PDB entry 9FDD | X-ray diffraction, 2.80 A resolution | chains A and D of the 4 polymer chains in the assembly

Chain A (and D):
Molecule: HTH-type transcriptional regulator CysB
Notes: chain D of this document is another copy of the same molecule, construct and numbering; everything in this record applies to it too
Reference sequence: P45600 (CYSB_KLEPN); residue numbers follow UniProt; this construct covers 1-324
Chain sequence (324 residues; numbered 1 to 324; the number before each row is that of its first residue):
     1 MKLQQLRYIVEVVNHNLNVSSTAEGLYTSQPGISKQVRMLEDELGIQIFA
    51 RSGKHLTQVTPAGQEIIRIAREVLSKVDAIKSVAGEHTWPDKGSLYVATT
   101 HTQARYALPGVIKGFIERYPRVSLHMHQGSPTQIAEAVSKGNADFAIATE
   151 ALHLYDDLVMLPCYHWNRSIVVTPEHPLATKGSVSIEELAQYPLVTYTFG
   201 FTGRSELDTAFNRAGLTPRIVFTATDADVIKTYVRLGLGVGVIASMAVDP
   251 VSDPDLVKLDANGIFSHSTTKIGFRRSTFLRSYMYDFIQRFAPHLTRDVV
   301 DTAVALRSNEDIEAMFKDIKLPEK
Swiss-Prot annotation at these positions:
  - DNA-binding region: Val-19 to Arg-38 (H-T-H motif)
Residues lining bound ligands: N-acetyl-serine (SAC): Thr-100, His-101, Thr-102, Gln-103, Thr-149, Glu-150, Tyr-164, Trp-166, Tyr-197, Phe-199, Ala-227, Ala-244, Met-246
From the paper describing this entry:
  - self-association interface (contacts with another copy of this molecule); pairs are residue here / residue on that copy: Glu-65/Arg-219 (salt bridge), Glu-72/Lys-76 (salt bridge), Arg-204/Arg-204, Arg-204/Glu-24 (salt bridge), Glu-310/Arg-213 (salt bridge), Met-1, Leu-3, Asn-16, Glu-24, Tyr-27, Ala-62, Gln-64, Glu-65, Ile-66, Arg-68, Ile-69, Val-73, Ile-80, Val-83, Asp-156, Arg-307, Ser-308
  - contacts within the chain: His-153/Arg-204

Chain A / chain D interface:
Contacting residue pairs (35):
  Met-1(A) / Leu-3(D)
  Met-1(A) / Val-77(D)  hydrophobic
  Met-1(A) / Ile-80(D)  hydrophobic
  Met-1(A) / Lys-81(D)
  Leu-3(A) / Met-1(D)
  Leu-3(A) / Leu-3(D)  hydrophobic
  Leu-44(A) / Ile-80(D)  hydrophobic
  Ile-46(A) / Val-83(D)
  Pro-61(A) / Trp-89(D)
  Pro-61(A) / Asp-91(D)
  Ala-62(A) / Val-83(D)
  Ala-62(A) / Ala-84(D)
  Ala-62(A) / Trp-89(D)
  Glu-65(A) / Trp-89(D)
  Ile-69(A) / Lys-76(D)
  Ile-69(A) / Ile-80(D)  hydrophobic
  Glu-72(A) / Lys-76(D)  salt bridge
  Val-73(A) / Lys-76(D)
  Lys-76(A) / Ile-69(D)
  Lys-76(A) / Glu-72(D)  salt bridge
  Lys-76(A) / Val-73(D)
  Val-77(A) / Met-1(D)  hydrophobic
  Ala-79(A) / Ile-69(D)  hydrophobic
  Ile-80(A) / Met-1(D)  hydrophobic
  Ile-80(A) / Leu-6(D)  hydrophobic
  Ile-80(A) / Leu-44(D)  hydrophobic
  Ile-80(A) / Ile-66(D)
  Ile-80(A) / Ile-69(D)  hydrophobic
  Lys-81(A) / Met-1(D)
  Val-83(A) / Glu-65(D)
  Val-83(A) / Ile-69(D)  hydrophobic
  Ala-84(A) / Leu-44(D)
  His-87(A) / Ile-46(D)
  His-87(A) / Ala-62(D)
  Thr-88(A) / Gly-45(D)  hydrogen bond (side chain-backbone)
Other interface residues (no listed pair), chain A (25 interface residues in all): Lys-2, Leu-6, Glu-43, Ile-66, Ala-70, Phe-279
Other interface residues (no listed pair), chain D (26 interface residues in all): Lys-2, Pro-61, Ala-70, Ala-79, Gly-85, Glu-86

Overview:
Chain A and chain D form an interface of 25 and 26 residues respectively, with 1 hydrogen bond and 2 salt
bridges. Polar pairs include Glu-72(A)/Lys-76(D) and Thr-88(A)/Gly-45(D). Chain A binds N-acetyl-serine. The
paper reports a self-association interface involving Met-1(A), Leu-3(A) and Asn-16(A) among others; contacts
within the chain involving His-153(A) and Arg-204(A).
Both chains are HTH-type transcriptional regulator CysB. Entry 9FDD (The crystal structure of full length
tetramer CysB from Klebsiella aerogenes in complex with N-acetylserine) was determined by X-ray diffraction
(same publication as 9F14).
